PDB entry 1PRC | X-ray diffraction, 2.30 A resolution | chains M and H of the 4 polymer chains in the assembly

Chain M:
Protein: Photosynthetic reaction center
Source organism: Blastochloris viridis
Reference sequence: P06010 (RCEM_RHOVI); residues 1-323 here = UniProt positions 1-323
Amino-acid sequence (323 residues; each row starts with the number of its first residue):
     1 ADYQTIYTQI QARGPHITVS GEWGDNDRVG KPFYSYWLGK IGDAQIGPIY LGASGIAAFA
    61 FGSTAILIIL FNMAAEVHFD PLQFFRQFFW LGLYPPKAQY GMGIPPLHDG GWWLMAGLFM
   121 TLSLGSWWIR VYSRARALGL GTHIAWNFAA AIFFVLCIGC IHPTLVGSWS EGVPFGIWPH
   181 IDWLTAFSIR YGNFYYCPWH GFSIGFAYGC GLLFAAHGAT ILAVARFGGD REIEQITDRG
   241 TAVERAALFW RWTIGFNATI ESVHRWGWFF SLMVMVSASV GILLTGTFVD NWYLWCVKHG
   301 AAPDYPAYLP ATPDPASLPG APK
Metal / ion sites: bacteriochlorophyll b Mg site 1 near His-180 (its only coordinating residue here); bacteriochlorophyll b Mg site 2 near His-200 (its only coordinating residue here); Fe ion: His-217, Glu-232, His-264 (shared with 2 residues of chain L)
Ligand contacts:
  - bacteriochlorophyll b (BCB), molecule 1: Ile-49, Met-120, Phe-154, Val-155, Ile-158, Val-173, Ile-177, Trp-178, His-180, Ile-181, Trp-183, Leu-184
  - bacteriochlorophyll b (BCB), molecule 2: Gly-62, Ala-65, Ile-66, Ile-69, Met-120, Leu-124, Phe-148, Ala-151, Ile-152, Phe-154, Val-155, Ile-158, Phe-175, Trp-183, Leu-184, Thr-185, Phe-187, Ser-188, Phe-194, Tyr-195, Cys-197, Trp-199, His-200, Ser-203, Ile-204, Ala-207, Tyr-208, Met-275, Ala-278, Gly-281, Ile-282
  - bacteriochlorophyll b (BCB), molecule 3: Leu-184, Tyr-195, Tyr-208
  - bacteriochlorophyll b (BCB), molecule 4: Tyr-195, His-200, Gly-201, Ile-204, Gly-205, Tyr-208, Gly-209, Leu-212, Phe-270
  - bacteriopheophytin b (BPB), molecule 1: Ala-58, Phe-59, Gly-62, Ser-63, Ile-66, Ser-123, Leu-124, Trp-127, Val-131, Ile-144, Asn-147, Phe-148, Ala-151, Ser-271, Val-274, Met-275
  - bacteriopheophytin b (BPB), molecule 2: Tyr-208, Gly-211, Leu-212, Ala-215, Ala-216, Trp-250, Thr-253, Ile-254
  - menaquinone-7 (MQ7): Leu-212, Leu-213, Ala-216, His-217, Thr-220, Ala-246, Ala-247, Trp-250, Ile-254, Phe-256, Asn-257, Ala-258, Thr-259, Ile-260, Val-263, Trp-266, Phe-270
  - 15-trans-1,2-dihydroneurosporene (NS1): Ile-66, Leu-70, Met-73, Phe-88, Trp-113, Leu-114, Gly-117, Leu-118, Thr-121, Val-155, Leu-156, Ile-158, Gly-159, Cys-160, Trp-169, Val-173, Pro-174, Phe-175, Gly-176, Ile-177, His-180

Chain H:
Protein: Photosynthetic reaction center
Source organism: Blastochloris viridis
Reference sequence: P06008 (RCEH_RHOVI); numbering as in UniProt (aligned over 1-258)
Amino-acid sequence (258 residues; each row starts with the number of its first residue):
     1 MYHGALAQHL DIAQLVWYAQ WLVIWTVVLL YLRREDRREG YPLVEPLGLV KLAPEDGQVY
    61 ELPYPKTFVL PHGGTVTVPR RRPETRELKL AQTDGFEGAP LQPTGNPLVD AVGPASYAER
   121 AEVVDATVDG KAKIVPLRVA TDFSIAEGDV DPRGLPVVAA DGVEAGTVTD LWVDRSEHYF
   181 RYLELSVAGS ARTALIPLGF CDVKKDKIVV TSILSEQFAN VPRLQSRDQI TLREEDKVSA
   241 YYAGGLLYAT PERAESLL
Modified positions: Met-1 (n-formylmethionine; FME)

How chain M and chain H interact:
Residue-residue contacts - 117 pairs, chain M then chain H:
  Ala-1(M) / Gly-199(H)
  Asp-2(M) / Gly-199(H)
  Tyr-3(M) / Asp-202(H)
  Gln-4(M) / Tyr-179(H)  hydrogen bond
  Gln-4(M) / Leu-198(H)
  Gln-4(M) / Gly-199(H)
  Thr-8(M) / Tyr-179(H)
  Gln-9(M) / Asp-149(H)
  Gln-9(M) / Cys-201(H)  hydrogen bond (side chain-backbone)
  Gln-9(M) / Asp-202(H)
  Gln-9(M) / Val-203(H)  hydrogen bond (side chain-backbone)
  Ile-10(M) / Ile-145(H)  hydrophobic
  Ile-10(M) / Asp-149(H)
  Ile-10(M) / Val-150(H)
  Ile-10(M) / Pro-152(H)  hydrophobic
  Ile-10(M) / Phe-180(H)
  Ile-10(M) / Val-203(H)  hydrophobic
  Gln-11(M) / Ile-145(H)
  Gln-11(M) / Ala-146(H)  hydrogen bond (backbone-backbone)
  Gln-11(M) / Asp-149(H)  hydrogen bond (backbone-side chain)
  Gln-11(M) / Phe-180(H)
  Ala-12(M) / Ser-144(H)
  Ala-12(M) / His-178(H)
  Ala-12(M) / Phe-180(H)  hydrophobic
  Arg-13(M) / Phe-143(H)
  Arg-13(M) / Ser-144(H)  hydrogen bond (backbone-backbone)
  Arg-13(M) / Ala-146(H)
  Gly-14(M) / Phe-143(H)
  Gly-14(M) / His-178(H)
  Pro-15(M) / Asp-142(H)
  Pro-15(M) / His-178(H)  hydrogen bond (backbone-side chain)
  Ile-17(M) / Arg-175(H)
  Ile-17(M) / Ser-176(H)
  Ile-17(M) / His-178(H)
  Tyr-36(M) / Glu-147(H)
  Tyr-36(M) / Asp-149(H)  hydrogen bond
  Pro-198(M) / Trp-17(H)
  Trp-199(M) / Ala-13(H)
  Trp-199(M) / Val-16(H)
  Trp-199(M) / Trp-17(H)  hydrophobic
  Trp-199(M) / Gln-20(H)  hydrogen bond
  Phe-202(M) / Trp-17(H)
  Phe-202(M) / Gln-20(H)
  Phe-202(M) / Trp-21(H)
  Phe-206(M) / Ile-24(H)  hydrophobic
  Arg-226(M) / Gly-199(H)  hydrogen bond (side chain-backbone)
  Arg-226(M) / Phe-200(H)
  Arg-226(M) / Ser-239(H)
  Arg-226(M) / Leu-246(H)
  Phe-227(M) / Ser-239(H)
  Phe-227(M) / Ala-243(H)  hydrophobic
  Asp-230(M) / Arg-181(H)  salt bridge
  Arg-231(M) / Asp-125(H)  salt bridge
  Arg-231(M) / Ile-134(H)
  Arg-231(M) / Arg-181(H)
  Arg-231(M) / Glu-235(H)  salt bridge
  Glu-234(M) / Arg-120(H)  hydrogen bond (backbone-side chain)
  Glu-234(M) / Asp-125(H)
  Glu-234(M) / Lys-133(H)  salt bridge
  Gln-235(M) / Arg-120(H)
  Ile-236(M) / Glu-39(H)
  Ile-236(M) / Phe-68(H)  hydrophobic
  Thr-237(M) / Leu-70(H)
  Thr-237(M) / Val-76(H)
  Asp-238(M) / Arg-82(H)  salt bridge
  Asp-238(M) / Arg-120(H)  salt bridge
  Asp-238(M) / Ala-121(H)  hydrogen bond (side chain-backbone)
  Asp-238(M) / Leu-232(H)
  Arg-239(M) / Glu-39(H)  salt bridge
  Arg-239(M) / Gly-40(H)
  Arg-239(M) / Arg-82(H)
  Arg-239(M) / Ala-118(H)
  Arg-239(M) / Arg-120(H)
  Gly-240(M) / Ala-118(H)
  Gly-240(M) / Arg-120(H)
  Gly-240(M) / Asp-236(H)
  Thr-241(M) / Ser-116(H)  hydrogen bond (side chain-backbone)
  Thr-241(M) / Ala-118(H)
  Thr-241(M) / Asp-236(H)  hydrogen bond (backbone-side chain)
  Glu-244(M) / Ala-118(H)
  Arg-245(M) / Pro-114(H)  hydrogen bond (side chain-backbone)
  Arg-245(M) / Ser-116(H)  hydrogen bond (side chain-backbone)
  Arg-245(M) / Ala-240(H)
  Arg-245(M) / Ala-243(H)
  Arg-251(M) / Tyr-41(H)
  Phe-256(M) / Arg-33(H)
  Asn-257(M) / Arg-33(H)  hydrogen bond (backbone-side chain)
  Asn-257(M) / Asp-36(H)
  Ala-258(M) / Asp-36(H)
  Thr-259(M) / Glu-35(H)
  Thr-259(M) / Asp-36(H)
  Thr-259(M) / Glu-39(H)
  Glu-261(M) / Lys-66(H)  salt bridge
  Glu-261(M) / Phe-68(H)
  Ser-262(M) / Glu-35(H)
  Ser-262(M) / Asp-36(H)  hydrogen bond
  Arg-265(M) / Tyr-31(H)  hydrogen bond
  Arg-265(M) / Leu-32(H)
  Arg-265(M) / Lys-66(H)
  Trp-266(M) / Val-28(H)  hydrophobic
  Trp-266(M) / Leu-32(H)
  Trp-266(M) / Arg-33(H)
  Trp-266(M) / Asp-36(H)  hydrogen bond
  Phe-269(M) / Val-27(H)  hydrophobic
  Phe-269(M) / Leu-32(H)  hydrophobic
  Ser-277(M) / Gln-20(H)  hydrogen bond
  Thr-287(M) / His-3(H)
  Phe-288(M) / His-3(H)
  Phe-288(M) / Gly-4(H)
  Phe-288(M) / Ile-12(H)  hydrophobic
  Val-289(M) / Ala-13(H)  hydrophobic
  Trp-295(M) / Asp-11(H)  hydrogen bond
  Trp-295(M) / Ala-13(H)
  Lys-298(M) / His-9(H)
  Lys-298(M) / Asp-11(H)  salt bridge
  His-299(M) / Asp-11(H)  salt bridge
  His-299(M) / Gln-14(H)
Also at the interface, not in a pair above, chain M (53 interface residues in all): Lys-40, Asp-43, Val-280, Leu-284
Also at the interface, not in a pair above, chain H (76 interface residues in all): Arg-38, Leu-43, Glu-84, Ala-115, Tyr-117, Glu-119, Gly-148, Leu-171, Val-173, Asp-174, Glu-177, Tyr-182, Pro-197

In short:
Chain M and chain H form an interface of 53 and 76 residues respectively, with 22 hydrogen bonds and 10 salt
bridges. Polar pairs include Asp-230(M)/Arg-181(H), Arg-231(M)/Asp-125(H) and Arg-231(M)/Glu-235(H). Bound to
chain M: 4 copies of bacteriochlorophyll b, bacteriopheophytin b, menaquinone-7 and
15-trans-1,2-dihydroneurosporene.
Chain M is Photosynthetic reaction center and chain H is Photosynthetic reaction center, both from
Blastochloris viridis; the structure, Crystallographic refinement at 2.3 angstroms resolution and refined
model of the photosynthetic reaction center from rhodopseudomonas ..., was determined by X-ray diffraction.
